PDB entry 9J35 | electron microscopy, 2.71 A resolution | chains C and D of the 4 polymer chains in the assembly

== Chain C (and D) ==
Molecule: Probable cyclic nucleotide-gated ion channel 5
Organism: Arabidopsis thaliana
Notes: chain D of this document is another copy of the same molecule, construct and numbering; everything in this record applies to it too
UniProtKB: Q8RWS9 (CNGC5_ARATH); numbering as in UniProt (aligned over 1-717)
Chain sequence (726 residues; row label = number of the first residue in the row; numbers below 1 keep their minus sign (Met-8 is residue -8)):
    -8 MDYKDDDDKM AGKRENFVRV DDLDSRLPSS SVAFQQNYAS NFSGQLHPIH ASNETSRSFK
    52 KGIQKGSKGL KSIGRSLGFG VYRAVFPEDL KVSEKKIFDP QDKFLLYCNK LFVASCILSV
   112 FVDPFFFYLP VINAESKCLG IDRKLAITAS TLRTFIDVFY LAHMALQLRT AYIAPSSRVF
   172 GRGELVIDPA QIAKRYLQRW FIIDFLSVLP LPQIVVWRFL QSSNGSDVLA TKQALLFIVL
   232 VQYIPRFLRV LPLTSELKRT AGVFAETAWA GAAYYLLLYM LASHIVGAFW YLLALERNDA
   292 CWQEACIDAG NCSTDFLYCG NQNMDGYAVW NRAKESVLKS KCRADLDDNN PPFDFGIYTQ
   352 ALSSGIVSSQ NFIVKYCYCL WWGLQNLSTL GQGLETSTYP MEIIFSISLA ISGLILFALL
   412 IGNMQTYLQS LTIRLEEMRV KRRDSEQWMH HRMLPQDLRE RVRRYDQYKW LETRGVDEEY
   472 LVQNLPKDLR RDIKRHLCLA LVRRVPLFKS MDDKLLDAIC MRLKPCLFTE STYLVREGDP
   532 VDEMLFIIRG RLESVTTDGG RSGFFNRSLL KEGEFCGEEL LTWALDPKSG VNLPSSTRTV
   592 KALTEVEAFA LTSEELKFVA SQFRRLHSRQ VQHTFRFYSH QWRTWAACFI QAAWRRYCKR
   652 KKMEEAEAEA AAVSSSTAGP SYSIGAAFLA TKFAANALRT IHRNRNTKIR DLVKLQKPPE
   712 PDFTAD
Unresolved in the structure: -8 to 85, 549-554, 615-717
Disulfide bonds: Cys129-Cys310, Cys292-Cys333
Differences from the reference sequence: initiating methionine (-8); expression tag (-7 to 0)
Curated features (UniProtKB/Swiss-Prot):
  - region: Phe614 to Tyr629 (Calmodulin-binding)
  - binding site (a nucleoside 3',5'-cyclic phosphate): Leu498 to Phe628

== How chain C and chain D interact ==
Pairs across the interface (67):
  Asp338(C) with Asn340(D)
  Val365(C) with Thr389(D)
  Cys368(C) with Ile394(D)
  Tyr369(C) with Thr389(D)
  Trp372(C) with Thr387(D); Ser397(D); Ile398(D), hydrophobic
  Leu375(C) with Ile398(D), hydrophobic
  Gln376(C) with Gly382(D), hydrogen bond (side chain-backbone); Gln383(D); Leu385(D), hydrogen bond (side chain-backbone)
  Thr380(C) with Gln383(D)
  Gln383(C) with Gln383(D)
  Phe408(C) with Leu405(D), hydrophobic; Phe408(D), hydrophobic
  Met415(C) with Ala409(D), hydrophobic; Leu410(D), hydrophobic
  Gln416(C) with Gly413(D); Gln416(D)
  Leu419(C) with Asn414(D)
  Gln420(C) with Gln420(D)
  Leu426(C) with Phe255(D), hydrophobic
  Glu427(C) with Thr417(D); Ser421(D), hydrogen bond
  Met429(C) with Phe255(D), hydrophobic
  Arg430(C) with Phe255(D); Ala256(D), hydrogen bond (side chain-backbone); Thr258(D)
  Val431(C) with Ser421(D); Arg425(D)
  Arg434(C) with Ser421(D); Leu422(D)
  Asp435(C) with Arg425(D), salt bridge; Val467(D)
  Trp439(C) with Glu469(D), hydrogen bond; Leu472(D), hydrophobic; Val473(D), hydrophobic
  His442(C) with Glu463(D)
  Arg443(C) with Glu469(D), salt bridge; Phe600(D)
  Met444(C) with His487(D)
  Pro446(C) with His487(D)
  Arg452(C) with Asp479(D), salt bridge; Leu480(D); Asp483(D), salt bridge
  Val453(C) with Leu480(D), hydrophobic
  Tyr456(C) with Asn475(D); Pro477(D)
  Leu462(C) with Thr251(D); Gly253(D)
  Arg465(C) with Lys249(D); Arg250(D); Gly253(D); Val254(D)
  His487(C) with Ser167(D); Ser168(D)
  Leu488(C) with Arg173(D), hydrogen bond (backbone-side chain)
  Tyr524(C) with Asp479(D)
  Arg527(C) with Arg482(D)
  Gly529(C) with Lys505(D)
  Pro531(C) with Lys505(D)
  Asp533(C) with Lys478(D), salt bridge
  Ile539(C) with Phe171(D); Arg173(D)
  Glu563(C) with Phe171(D)
  Asn583(C) with Gln613(D)
  Phe600(C) with Arg173(D)
Interface residues without a listed pair, chain C (57 interface residues in all): Leu267, Tyr270, Met271, Leu371, Gly384, Leu411, Ser436, Gln438, Leu445, Leu449, Trp461, Ala491, Leu492, Gly564, Ser586
Interface residues without a listed pair, chain D (66 interface residues in all): Arg169, Gly172, Ala252, Glu257, Thr380, Ser388, Pro391, Ala401, Ile402, Ile406, Ile412, Ile424, Arg465, Leu476, Ile484, Leu488, Pro516

== Overview ==
The interface between chain C and chain D involves 57 residues on one side and 66 on the other, with 6
hydrogen bonds and 5 salt bridges. Polar contacts include Asp435(C)-Arg425(D), Arg443(C)-Glu469(D) and
Arg452(C)-Asp479(D).
Both chains are Probable cyclic nucleotide-gated ion channel 5 (Arabidopsis thaliana). Entry 9J35 (Cryo-EM
structure of Arabidopsis CNGC5 in nanodisc) was determined by electron microscopy together with 9J34 and 9J36
from the same study.
